PDB entry 7OTW | electron microscopy, 2.99 A resolution | chain A

== Chain A ==
Name: DNA-dependent protein kinase catalytic subunit, DNA-PKcs
Source organism: Homo sapiens
Notes: EC 2.7.11.1
Reference sequence: P78527 (PRKDC_HUMAN); numbering as in UniProt (aligned over 1-4128)
Sequence (4148 residues; row label = number of the first residue in the row; note: 1872 numbers in that range are skipped by the numbering (no residue carries them; nothing is unmodelled there); X marks 20 residues of unknown identity (built as UNK)):
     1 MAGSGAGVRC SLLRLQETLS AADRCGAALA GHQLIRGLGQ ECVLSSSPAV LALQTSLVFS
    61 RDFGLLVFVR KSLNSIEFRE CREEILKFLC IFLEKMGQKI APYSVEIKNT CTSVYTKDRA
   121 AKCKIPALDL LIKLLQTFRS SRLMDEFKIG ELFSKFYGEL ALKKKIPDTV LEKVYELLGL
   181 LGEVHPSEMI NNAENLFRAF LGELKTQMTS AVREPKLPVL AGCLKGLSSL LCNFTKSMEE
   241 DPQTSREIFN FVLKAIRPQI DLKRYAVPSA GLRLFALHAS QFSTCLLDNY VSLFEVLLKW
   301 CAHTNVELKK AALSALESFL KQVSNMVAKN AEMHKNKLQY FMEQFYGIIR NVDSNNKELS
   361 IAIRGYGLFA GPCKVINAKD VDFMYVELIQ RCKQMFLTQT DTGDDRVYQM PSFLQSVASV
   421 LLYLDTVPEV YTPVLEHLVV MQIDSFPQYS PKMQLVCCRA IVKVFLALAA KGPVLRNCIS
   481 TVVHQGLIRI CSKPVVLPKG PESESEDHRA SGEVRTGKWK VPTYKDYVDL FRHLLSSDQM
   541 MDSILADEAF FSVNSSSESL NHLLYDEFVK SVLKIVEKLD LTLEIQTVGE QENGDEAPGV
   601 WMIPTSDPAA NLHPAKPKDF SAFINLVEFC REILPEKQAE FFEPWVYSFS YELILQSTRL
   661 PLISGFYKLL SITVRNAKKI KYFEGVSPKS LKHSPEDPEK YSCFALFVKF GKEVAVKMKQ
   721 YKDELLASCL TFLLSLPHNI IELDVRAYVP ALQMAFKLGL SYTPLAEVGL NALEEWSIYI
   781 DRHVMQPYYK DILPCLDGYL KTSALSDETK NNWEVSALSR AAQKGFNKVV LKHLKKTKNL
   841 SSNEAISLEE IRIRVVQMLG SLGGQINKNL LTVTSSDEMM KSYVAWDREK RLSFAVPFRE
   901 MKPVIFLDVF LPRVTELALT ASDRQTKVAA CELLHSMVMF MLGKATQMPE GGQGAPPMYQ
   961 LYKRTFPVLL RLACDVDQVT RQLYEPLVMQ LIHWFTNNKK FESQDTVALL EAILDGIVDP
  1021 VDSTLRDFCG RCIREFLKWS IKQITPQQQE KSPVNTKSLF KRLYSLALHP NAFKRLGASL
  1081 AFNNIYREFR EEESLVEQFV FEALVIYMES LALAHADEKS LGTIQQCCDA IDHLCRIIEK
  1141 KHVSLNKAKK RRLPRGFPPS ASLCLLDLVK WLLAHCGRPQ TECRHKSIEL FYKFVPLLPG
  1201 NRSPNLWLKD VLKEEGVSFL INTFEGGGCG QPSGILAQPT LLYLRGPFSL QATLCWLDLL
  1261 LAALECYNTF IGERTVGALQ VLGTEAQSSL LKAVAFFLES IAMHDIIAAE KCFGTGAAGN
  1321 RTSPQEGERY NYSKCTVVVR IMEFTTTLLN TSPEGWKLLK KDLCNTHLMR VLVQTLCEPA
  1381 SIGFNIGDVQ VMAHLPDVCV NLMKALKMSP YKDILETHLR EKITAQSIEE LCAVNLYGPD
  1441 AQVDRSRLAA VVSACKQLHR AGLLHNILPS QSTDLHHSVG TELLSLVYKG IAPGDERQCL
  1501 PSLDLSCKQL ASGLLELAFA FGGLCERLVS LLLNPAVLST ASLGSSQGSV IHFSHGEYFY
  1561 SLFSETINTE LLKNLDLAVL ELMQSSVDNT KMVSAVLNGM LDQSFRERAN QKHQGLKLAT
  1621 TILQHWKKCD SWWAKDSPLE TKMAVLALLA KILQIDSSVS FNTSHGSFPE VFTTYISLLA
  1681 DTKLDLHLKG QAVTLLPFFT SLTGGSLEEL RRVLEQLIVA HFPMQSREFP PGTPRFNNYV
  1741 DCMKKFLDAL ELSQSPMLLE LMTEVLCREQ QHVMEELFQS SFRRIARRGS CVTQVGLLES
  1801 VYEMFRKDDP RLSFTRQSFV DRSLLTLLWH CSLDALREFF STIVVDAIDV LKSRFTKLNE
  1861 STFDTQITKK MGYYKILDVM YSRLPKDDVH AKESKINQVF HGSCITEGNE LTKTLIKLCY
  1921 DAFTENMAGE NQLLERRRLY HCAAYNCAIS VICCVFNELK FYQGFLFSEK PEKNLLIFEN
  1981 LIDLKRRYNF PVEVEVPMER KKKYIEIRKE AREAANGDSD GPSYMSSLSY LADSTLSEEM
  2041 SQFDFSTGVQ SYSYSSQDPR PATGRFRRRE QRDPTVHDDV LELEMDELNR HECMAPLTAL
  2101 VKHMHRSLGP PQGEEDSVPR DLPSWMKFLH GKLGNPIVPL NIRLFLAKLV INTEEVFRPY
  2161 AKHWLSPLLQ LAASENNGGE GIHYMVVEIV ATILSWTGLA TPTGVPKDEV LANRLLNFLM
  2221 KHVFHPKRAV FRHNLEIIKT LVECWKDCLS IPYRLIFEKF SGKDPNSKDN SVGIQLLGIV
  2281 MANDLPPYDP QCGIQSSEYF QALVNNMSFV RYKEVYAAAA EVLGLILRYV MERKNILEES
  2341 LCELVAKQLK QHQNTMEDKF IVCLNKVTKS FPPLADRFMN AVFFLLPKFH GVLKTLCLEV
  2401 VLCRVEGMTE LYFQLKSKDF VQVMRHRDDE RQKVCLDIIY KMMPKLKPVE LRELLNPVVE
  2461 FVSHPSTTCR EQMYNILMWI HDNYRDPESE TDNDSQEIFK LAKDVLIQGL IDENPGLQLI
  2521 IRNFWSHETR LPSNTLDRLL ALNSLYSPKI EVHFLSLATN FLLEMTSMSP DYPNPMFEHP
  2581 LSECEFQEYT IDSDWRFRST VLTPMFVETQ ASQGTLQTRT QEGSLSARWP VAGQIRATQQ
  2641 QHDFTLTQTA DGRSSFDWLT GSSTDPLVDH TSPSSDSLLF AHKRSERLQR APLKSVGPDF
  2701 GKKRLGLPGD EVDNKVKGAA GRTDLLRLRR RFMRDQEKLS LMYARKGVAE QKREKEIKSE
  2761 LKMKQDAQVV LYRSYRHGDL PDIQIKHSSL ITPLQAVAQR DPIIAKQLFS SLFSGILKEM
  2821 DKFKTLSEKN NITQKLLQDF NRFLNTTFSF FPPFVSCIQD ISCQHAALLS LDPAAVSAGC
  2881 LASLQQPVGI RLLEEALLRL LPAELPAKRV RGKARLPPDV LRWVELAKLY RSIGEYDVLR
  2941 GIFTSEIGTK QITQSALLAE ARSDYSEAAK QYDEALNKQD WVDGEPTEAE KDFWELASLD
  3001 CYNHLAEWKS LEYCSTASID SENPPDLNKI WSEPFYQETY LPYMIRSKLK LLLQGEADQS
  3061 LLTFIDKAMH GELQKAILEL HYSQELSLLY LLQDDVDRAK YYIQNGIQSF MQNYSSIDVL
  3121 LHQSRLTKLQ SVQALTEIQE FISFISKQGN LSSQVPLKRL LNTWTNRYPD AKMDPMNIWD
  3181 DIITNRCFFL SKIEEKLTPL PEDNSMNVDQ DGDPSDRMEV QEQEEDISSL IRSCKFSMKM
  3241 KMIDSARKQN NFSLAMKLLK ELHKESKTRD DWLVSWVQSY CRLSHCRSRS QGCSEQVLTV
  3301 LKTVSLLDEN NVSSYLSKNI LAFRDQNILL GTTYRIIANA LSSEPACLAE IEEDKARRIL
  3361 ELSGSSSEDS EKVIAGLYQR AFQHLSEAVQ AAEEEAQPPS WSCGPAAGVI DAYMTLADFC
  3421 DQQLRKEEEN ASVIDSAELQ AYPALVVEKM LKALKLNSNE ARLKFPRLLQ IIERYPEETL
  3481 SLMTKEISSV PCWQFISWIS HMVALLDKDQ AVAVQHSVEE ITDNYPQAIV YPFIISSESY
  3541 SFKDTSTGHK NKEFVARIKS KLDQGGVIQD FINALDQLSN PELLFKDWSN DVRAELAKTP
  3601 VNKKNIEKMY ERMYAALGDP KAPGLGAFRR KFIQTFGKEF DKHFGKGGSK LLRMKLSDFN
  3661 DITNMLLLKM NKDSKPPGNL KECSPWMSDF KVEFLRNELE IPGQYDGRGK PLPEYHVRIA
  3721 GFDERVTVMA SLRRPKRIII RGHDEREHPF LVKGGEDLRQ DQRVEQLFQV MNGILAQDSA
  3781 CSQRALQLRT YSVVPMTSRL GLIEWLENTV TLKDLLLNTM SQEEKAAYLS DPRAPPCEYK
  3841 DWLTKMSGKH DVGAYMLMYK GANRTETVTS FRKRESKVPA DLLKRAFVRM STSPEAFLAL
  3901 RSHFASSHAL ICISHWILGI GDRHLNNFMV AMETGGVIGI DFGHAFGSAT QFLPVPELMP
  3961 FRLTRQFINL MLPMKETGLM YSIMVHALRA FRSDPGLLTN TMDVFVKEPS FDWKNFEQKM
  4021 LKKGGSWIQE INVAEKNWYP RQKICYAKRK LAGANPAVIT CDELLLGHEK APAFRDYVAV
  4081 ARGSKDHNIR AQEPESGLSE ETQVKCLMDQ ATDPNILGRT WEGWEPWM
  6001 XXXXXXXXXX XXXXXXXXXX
Unresolved in the structure: 1-8, 119-126, 209-216, 499-518, 587-601, 689-696, 806-846, 949-953, 1313-1314, 1542-1548, 1986-2084, 2109-2118, 2579-2782, 2903-2915, 3198-3225, 3397-3404, 3431-3438
Swiss-Prot annotation at these positions:
  - region: Leu-1503 to Leu-1538 (Interaction with C1D), Glu-2737 to Gln-2765 (May split the end of the DNA molecule, with the two strands separating around the region), Val-3728 to Arg-3734 (G-loop), Gly-3919 to Asn-3927 (Catalytic loop), Gly-3939 to Thr-3964 (Activation loop)
  - site: Asp-2020, Gly-2021 (Cleavage)
  - modified residue: Lys-117 (N6-acetyllysine), Ser-511 (Phosphoserine), Ser-687 (Phosphoserine), Lys-828 (N6-acetyllysine), Ser-841 (Phosphoserine), Ser-893 (Phosphoserine), Ser-1065 (Phosphoserine), Lys-1209 (N6-acetyllysine), Lys-1970 (N6-acetyllysine), Ser-2056 (Phosphoserine), Lys-2259 (N6-acetyllysine), Thr-2535 (Phosphothreonine), Thr-2609 (Phosphothreonine), Ser-2612 (Phosphoserine), Thr-2638 (Phosphothreonine), Thr-2647 (Phosphothreonine), Ser-2789 (Phosphoserine), Ser-3205 (Phosphoserine), Lys-3241 (N6-acetyllysine), Lys-3260 (N6-acetyllysine) and 6 more in UniProt
  - natural variant: Lys-263 (K263N: In a lung adenocarcinoma sample), Gly-500 (G500S: In a metastatic melanoma sample), Arg-1136 (R1136H: In a colorectal adenocarcinoma sample), Arg-1447 (R1447M: In a lung squamous cell carcinoma sample), Ala-1680 (A1680V: In a metastatic melanoma sample), Ser-2810 (S2810N: In a metastatic melanoma sample), Gly-2941 (G2941A: In a lung neuroendocrine carcinoma sample), Leu-3062 (L3062R: In IMD26), Ala-3574 (A3574V: In IMD26)
  - mutagenesis: Leu-1510 (L1510P: Loss of interaction with C1D), Glu-1516 to Leu-1517 (Loss of interaction with C1D), Thr-2609 (T2609A: Leads to radiation sensitivity and impaired DSB joining. Gives rise to reduced phosphorylation; when associated with A-2612), Ser-2612 (S2612A: Reduced phosphorylation; when associated with A-2609), Thr-2638 (T2638A: Alleviates phosphorylation, leaves a fully active enzyme with compromised cellular resistance to ionizing radiation without affecting DNA end joining; when associated with A-2647), Thr-2647 (T2647A: Alleviates phosphorylation, leaves a fully active enzyme with compromised cellular resistance to ionizing radiation without affecting DNA end joining; when associated with A-2638)
Ligand contacts: MBW (7-methyl-2-[(7-methyl-[1,2,4]triazolo[1,5-a]pyridin-6-yl)amino]-9-(oxan-4-yl)purin-8-one): Leu-3751, Lys-3753, Tyr-3791, Ile-3803, Glu-3804, Trp-3805, Leu-3806, Thr-3809, Thr-3811, Asn-3926, Met-3929, Ile-3940, Asp-3941
What the authors report for this chain:
  - binding site for MBW: Lys-3753, Tyr-3791, Ile-3803, Glu-3804, Trp-3805, Leu-3806, Thr-3811, Met-3929, Ile-3940, Asp-3941

== Overview ==
Bound to chain A: compound MBW. From UniProt: 7 mutagenesis sites. The paper reports a binding site for MBW at
Lys-3753, Tyr-3791 and Ile-3803 among others.
Chain A is DNA-dependent protein kinase catalytic subunit, DNA-PKcs (Homo sapiens); the structure, DNA-PKcs in
complex with AZD7648, was determined by electron microscopy, deposited together with 7OTM, 7OTP, 7OTV and
7OTY.
